PDB entry 7FD0 | X-ray diffraction, 2.00 A resolution | chain A

== Chain A ==
Molecule: Receptor-interacting serine/threonine-protein kinase 1
From: Homo sapiens
Notes: EC 2.7.11.1
UniProt: Q13546 (RIPK1_HUMAN); residue numbers follow UniProt; this construct covers 1-294
Chain sequence (297 residues; row label = number of the first residue in the row; numbers below 1 keep their minus sign (Gly-2 is residue -2)):
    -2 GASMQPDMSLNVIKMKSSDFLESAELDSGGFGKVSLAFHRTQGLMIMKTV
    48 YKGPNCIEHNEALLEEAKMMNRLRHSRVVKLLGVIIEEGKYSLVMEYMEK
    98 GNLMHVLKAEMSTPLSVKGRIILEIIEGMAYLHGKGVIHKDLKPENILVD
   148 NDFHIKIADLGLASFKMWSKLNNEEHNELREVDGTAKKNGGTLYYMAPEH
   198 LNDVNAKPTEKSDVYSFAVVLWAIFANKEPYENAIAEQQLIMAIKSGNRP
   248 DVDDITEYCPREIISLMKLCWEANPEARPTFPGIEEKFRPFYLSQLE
Unresolved in the structure: -2 to 8, 170-189
Sequence notes: expression tag (-2 to 0); engineered mutation Ala34 (Cys in Q13546), Ala127 (Cys in Q13546), Ala233 (Cys in Q13546), Ala240 (Cys in Q13546)
Small-molecule neighbours: 3IU (N-[(3S)-5-methyl-7-[2-(oxan-4-yl)ethynyl]-4-oxidanylidene-2,3-dihydro-1,5-benzoxazepin-3-yl]-5-(phenylmethyl)-4H-1,2,4-triazole-3-carboxamide): Leu23, Asp24, Ser25, Phe28, Val31, Ile43, Met44, Lys45, Met67, Leu70, Val75, Val76, Leu78, Leu90, Val91, Met92, Gly98, Asn99, Leu129, Val134, His136, Leu145, Ile154, Ala155, Asp156, Leu157, Leu159, Ser161, Phe162
Curated features (UniProtKB/Swiss-Prot):
  - active site: Asp138 (Proton acceptor)
  - binding site (ATP): Leu23 to Val31, Lys45
  - modified residue (Phosphoserine): Ser6, Ser20, Ser25, Ser161, Ser166

== Summary ==
Ligands of chain A: compound 3IU. From UniProt: active-site residue Asp138 and 10 ATP-binding residues.
Chain A is Receptor-interacting serine/threonine-protein kinase 1 (Homo sapiens); the structure, Crystal
Structure of human RIPK1 kinase domain in complex with a novel inhibitor, was determined by X-ray diffraction
together with 7FCZ from the same study.
